Entry 8EW3 (electron microscopy, 2.65 A resolution); this record covers chains C and D of the 6 polymer chains in the assembly.

== Chain C ==
Molecule: Na(+)-translocating NADH-quinone reductase subunit C
Source organism: Vibrio cholerae O395
Notes: EC 7.2.1.1
UniProtKB: A0A085R7S2 (A0A085R7S2_VIBCL); numbering as in UniProt (aligned over 1-257)
Sequence (257 residues; numbered 1 to 257; the number before each row is that of its first residue):
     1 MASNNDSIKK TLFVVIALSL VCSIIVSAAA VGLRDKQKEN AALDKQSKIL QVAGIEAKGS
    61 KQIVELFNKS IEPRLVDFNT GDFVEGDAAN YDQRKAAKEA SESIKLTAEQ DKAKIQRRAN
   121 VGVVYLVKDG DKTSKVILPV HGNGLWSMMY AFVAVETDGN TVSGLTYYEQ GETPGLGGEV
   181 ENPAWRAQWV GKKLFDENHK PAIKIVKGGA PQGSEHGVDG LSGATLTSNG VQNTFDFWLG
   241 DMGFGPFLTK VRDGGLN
Unresolved in the structure: 1-6, 257
Covalently attached groups: flavin mononucleotide (FMN) linked to Thr-225
Ligand contacts: FMN (flavin mononucleotide): Leu-145, Trp-146, Glu-172, Thr-173, Leu-176, Gly-177, Lys-207, Gly-223, Ala-224, Leu-226, Thr-227

== Chain D ==
Molecule: Na(+)-translocating NADH-quinone reductase subunit D
Source organism: Vibrio cholerae O395
Notes: EC 7.2.1.1
UniProtKB: A5F5Y6 (NQRD_VIBC3); numbering as in UniProt (aligned over 1-210)
Sequence (210 residues; numbered 1 to 210; the number before each row is that of its first residue):
     1 MSSAKELKKS VLAPVLDNNP IALQVLGVCS ALAVTTKLET AFVMTLAVMF VTALSNFFVS
    61 LIRNHIPNSV RIIVQMAIIA SLVIVVDQIL KAYLYDISKQ LSVFVGLIIT NCIVMGRAEA
   121 FAMKSEPIPS FIDGIGNGLG YGFVLMTVGF FRELLGSGKL FGLEVLPLIS NGGWYQPNGL
   181 MLLAPSAFFL IGFMIWAIRT FKPEQVEAKE
Unresolved in the structure: 1-7, 210
Metal / ion sites: 2Fe-2S cluster Fe: Cys-29, Cys-112 (shared with 2 residues of chain E)
Ligand contacts: 2Fe-2S cluster (FES): Gly-27, Val-28, Cys-29, Thr-110, Asn-111, Cys-112

== How chain C and chain D interact ==
Residue-residue contacts (21; chain C residue first):
  Lys-10(C) with His-65(D), hydrogen bond
  Thr-11(C) with Pro-67(D)
  Val-14(C) with His-65(D)
  Leu-18(C) with Val-74(D), hydrophobic; Ile-78(D), hydrophobic
  Cys-22(C) with Ser-81(D)
  Val-26(C) with Ser-81(D); Ile-84(D), hydrophobic
  Leu-33(C) with Gln-88(D); Ile-89(D), hydrophobic
  Lys-36(C) with Ala-92(D), hydrogen bond (side chain-backbone); Tyr-93(D)
  Gln-37(C) with Gln-88(D), hydrogen bond; Lys-91(D); Ala-92(D)
  Asn-40(C) with Lys-91(D), hydrogen bond (side chain-backbone); Ala-92(D), hydrogen bond (side chain-backbone); Tyr-95(D)
  Ala-41(C) with Tyr-95(D)
  Pro-174(C) with Leu-182(D), hydrophobic
  Glu-179(C) with Ser-170(D)
Other interface residues (no listed pair), chain C (19 interface residues in all): Val-15, Ile-25, Ala-29, Ala-30, Asp-44, Asn-182
Other interface residues (no listed pair), chain D (19 interface residues in all): Ile-62, Val-70, Ala-77, Val-85, Lys-99

== Summary ==
The chain C/chain D interface involves 19 residues from each chain, with 5 hydrogen bonds. Polar pairs include
Lys-10(C)/His-65(D), Lys-36(C)/Ala-92(D) and Gln-37(C)/Gln-88(D). Chain D binds 2Fe-2S cluster. Flavin
mononucleotide is covalently linked to Thr-225(C). Cys-29(D) and Cys-112(D) form the 2Fe-2S cluster Fe site.
Here chain C is Na(+)-translocating NADH-quinone reductase subunit C and chain D is Na(+)-translocating
NADH-quinone reductase subunit D, both from Vibrio cholerae O395. Entry 8EW3 (Cryo EM structure of Vibrio
cholerae NQR) was determined by electron microscopy.
